PDB entry 4FA9 | X-ray diffraction, 2.09 A resolution | chains C and D of the 6 polymer chains in the assembly

== Chain C ==
Protein: Methylamine dehydrogenase light chain
Organism: Paracoccus denitrificans
Notes: EC 1.4.9.1
Reference sequence: P22619 (DHML_PARDE); residues 1-131 here correspond to UniProt positions 58-188 (UniProt number = residue number + 57)
Sequence (137 residues; row label = number of the first residue in the row):
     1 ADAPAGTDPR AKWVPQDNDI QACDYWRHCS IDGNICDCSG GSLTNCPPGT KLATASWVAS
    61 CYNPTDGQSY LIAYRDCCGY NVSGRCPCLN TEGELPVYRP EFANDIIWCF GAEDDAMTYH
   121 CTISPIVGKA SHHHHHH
Disordered / not traced: 1-6, 136-137
Cystine bridges: Cys23-Cys88, Cys29-Cys61, Cys36-Cys121, Cys38-Cys86, Cys46-Cys77, Cys78-Cys109
Covalent attachments: covalent link Trp57-Trp108
Modified / non-standard residues: Trp57 (7-hydroxy-l-tryptophan; 0AF)
Construct notes: expression tag (132-137)
Curated features (UniProtKB/Swiss-Prot):
  - modified residue: Trp57 (Tryptophylquinone)
  - cross-link: Trp57 to Trp108 (Tryptophan tryptophylquinone (Trp-Trp))

== Chain D ==
Protein: Methylamine dehydrogenase heavy chain
Organism: Paracoccus denitrificans
Notes: EC 1.4.99.3
Reference sequence: A1BB97 (A1BB97_PARDP); residues 2-386 here correspond to UniProt positions 33-417 (UniProt number = residue number + 31)
Sequence (385 residues; each row starts with the number of its first residue):
     2 DAPEAETQAQ ETQGQAAARA AAADLAAGQD DEPRILEAPA PDARRVYVND PAHFAAVTQQ
    62 FVIDGEAGRV IGMIDGGFLP NPVVADDGSF IAHASTVFSR IARGERTDYV EVFDPVTLLP
   122 TADIELPDAP RFLVGTYPWM TSLTPDGKTL LFYQFSPAPA VGVVDLEGKA FKRMLDVPDC
   182 YHIFPTAPDT FFMHCRDGSL AKVAFGTEGT PEITHTEVFH PEDEFLINHP AYSQKAGRLV
   242 WPTYTGKIHQ IDLSSGDAKF LPAVEALTEA ERADGWRPGG WQQVAYHRAL DRIYLLVDQR
   302 DEWRHKTASR FVVVLDAKTG ERLAKFEMGH EIDSINVSQD EKPLLYALST GDKTLYIHDA
   362 ESGEELRSVN QLGHGPQVIT TADMG
Disordered / not traced: 2-10
Cystine bridges: Cys181-Cys196

== Chain C / chain D interface ==
Contacting residue pairs (86; chain C residue first):
  Pro9(C) - Arg305(D)  hydrogen bond (backbone-side chain)
  Pro9(C) - Thr308(D)
  Arg10(C) - Asp299(D)  salt bridge
  Arg10(C) - Gln300(D)
  Arg10(C) - Arg301(D)
  Arg10(C) - Asp302(D)  hydrogen bond (backbone-backbone)
  Arg10(C) - Arg305(D)
  Arg10(C) - Thr308(D)
  Arg10(C) - Ala309(D)  hydrogen bond (side chain-backbone)
  Arg10(C) - Arg311(D)
  Arg10(C) - Glu332(D)  salt bridge
  Ala11(C) - Arg305(D)
  Lys12(C) - Asp302(D)
  Trp13(C) - Arg305(D)
  Asp32(C) - Phe55(D)
  Gly79(C) - Ala103(D)
  Gly79(C) - Arg104(D)
  Tyr80(C) - Ala103(D)
  Asn81(C) - Ala56(D)
  Asn81(C) - Ala57(D)  hydrogen bond (side chain-backbone)
  Asn81(C) - Ala103(D)
  Val82(C) - His54(D)
  Val82(C) - Phe55(D)
  Val82(C) - Ala56(D)
  Leu89(C) - Arg305(D)
  Asn90(C) - Arg305(D)  hydrogen bond
  Thr91(C) - Trp304(D)  hydrogen bond (side chain-backbone)
  Thr91(C) - His306(D)
  Thr91(C) - Lys307(D)
  Glu92(C) - Trp304(D)
  Gly93(C) - Trp304(D)
  Glu94(C) - Tyr245(D)  hydrogen bond (backbone-side chain)
  Glu94(C) - Trp304(D)
  Glu94(C) - His306(D)  salt bridge
  Glu94(C) - Lys307(D)  salt bridge
  Leu95(C) - Phe226(D)  hydrophobic
  Leu95(C) - Tyr245(D)
  Pro96(C) - Phe226(D)
  Pro96(C) - Leu227(D)
  Pro96(C) - Asn229(D)
  Pro96(C) - Tyr245(D)
  Val97(C) - Phe133(D)  hydrophobic
  Val97(C) - Tyr138(D)  hydrophobic
  Val97(C) - Met141(D)  hydrophobic
  Val97(C) - Tyr182(D)
  Val97(C) - His183(D)
  Val97(C) - Asn229(D)  hydrogen bond (backbone-side chain)
  Tyr98(C) - Tyr182(D)  hydrophobic
  Tyr98(C) - His195(D)
  Tyr98(C) - Arg197(D)
  Tyr98(C) - His221(D)
  Tyr98(C) - Glu225(D)
  Tyr98(C) - Phe226(D)
  Tyr98(C) - Leu227(D)  hydrogen bond (side chain-backbone)
  Arg99(C) - Arg197(D)
  Arg99(C) - Glu223(D)  salt bridge
  Pro100(C) - Phe156(D)  hydrophobic
  Pro100(C) - Tyr182(D)
  Glu101(C) - Arg197(D)  salt bridge
  Asn104(C) - Lys307(D)  hydrogen bond
  Asp105(C) - Val135(D)
  Asp105(C) - Gly136(D)  hydrogen bond (backbone-backbone)
  Asp105(C) - Tyr138(D)  hydrogen bond
  Asp105(C) - Asn229(D)  hydrogen bond
  Asp105(C) - Trp282(D)
  Asp105(C) - Lys307(D)  salt bridge
  Ile106(C) - Phe133(D)  hydrophobic
  Ile106(C) - Val135(D)  hydrophobic
  Ile107(C) - Phe55(D)  hydrophobic
  Ile107(C) - Phe79(D)  hydrophobic
  Ile107(C) - Leu80(D)  hydrophobic
  Ile107(C) - Leu134(D)  hydrogen bond (backbone-backbone)
  Trp108(C) - Phe156(D)  hydrophobic
  Phe110(C) - Phe156(D)  hydrophobic
  Phe110(C) - Ser157(D)
  Met117(C) - Phe79(D)
  Met117(C) - Arg107(D)
  Met117(C) - Leu134(D)  hydrophobic
  Thr118(C) - Phe79(D)
  Thr118(C) - Phe99(D)
  Thr118(C) - Ala103(D)  hydrogen bond (side chain-backbone)
  Tyr119(C) - Phe55(D)  hydrophobic
  Tyr119(C) - Phe79(D)
  His134(C) - Phe226(D)
  His134(C) - Trp304(D)
  His135(C) - Trp304(D)
Also at the interface, not in a pair above, chain C (35 interface residues in all): Gly33
Also at the interface, not in a pair above, chain D (44 interface residues in all): Ala53, Ser310

== Summary ==
35 residues of chain C face 44 of chain D across their interface, with 15 hydrogen bonds and 7 salt bridges.
Polar contacts include Arg10(C)-Asp299(D), Arg10(C)-Glu332(D) and Glu94(C)-His306(D).
Here chain C is Methylamine dehydrogenase light chain and chain D is Methylamine dehydrogenase heavy chain,
both from Paracoccus denitrificans. Entry 4FA9 (Crystal Structure of WT MauG in Complex with Pre-Methylamine
Dehydrogenase Aged 30 Days) was determined by X-ray diffraction together with 4FA1, 4FA4, 4FA5, 4FAN, 4FAV and
4FB1 from the same study.
